PDB entry 6EWC | X-ray diffraction, 3.20 A resolution | chains A and D of the 4 polymer chains in the assembly

[Chain A]
Protein: HLA class I histocompatibility antigen, A-2 alpha chain
From: Homo sapiens
UniProtKB: P01892 (1A02_HUMAN); residues 1-276 here correspond to UniProt positions 25-300 (UniProt number = residue number + 24)
Amino-acid sequence (276 residues; each row starts with the number of its first residue):
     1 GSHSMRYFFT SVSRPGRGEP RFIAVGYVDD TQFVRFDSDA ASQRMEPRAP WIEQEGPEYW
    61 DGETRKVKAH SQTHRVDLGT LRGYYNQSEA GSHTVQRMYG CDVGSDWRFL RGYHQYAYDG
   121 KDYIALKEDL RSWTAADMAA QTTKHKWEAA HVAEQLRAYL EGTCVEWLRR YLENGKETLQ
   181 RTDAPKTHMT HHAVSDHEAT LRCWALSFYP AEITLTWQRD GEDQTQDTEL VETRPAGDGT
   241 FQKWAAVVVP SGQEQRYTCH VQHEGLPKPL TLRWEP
Disulfides: C101-C164, C203-C259

[Chain D]
Protein: Leukocyte immunoglobulin-like receptor subfamily B member 1
From: Homo sapiens
UniProtKB: A0A0G2JQ44 (A0A0G2JQ44_HUMAN); residues 4-198 here correspond to UniProt positions 27-221 (UniProt number = residue number + 23)
Amino-acid sequence (195 residues; each row starts with the number of its first residue):
     4 PKPTLWAEPG SVITQGSPVT LRCQGGQETQ EYRLYREKKT APWITRIPQE LVKKGQFPIP
    64 SITWEHAGRY RCYYGSDTAG RSESSDPLEL VVTGAYIKPT LSAQPSPVVN SGGNVTLQCD
   124 SQVAFDGFIL CKEGEDEHPQ CLNSQPHARG SSRAIFSVGP VSPSRRWWYR CYAYDSNSPY
   184 EWSLPSDLLE LLVLG
Disordered / not traced: 29-33, 138-141
Disulfides: C26-C75, C122-C174, C134-C144

[How chain A and chain D interact]
Contacting residue pairs (13):
  A193(A) with T43(D), hydrogen bond (backbone-side chain)
  V194(A) with Y38(D); R39(D); K41(D)
  S195(A) with Y38(D)
  D196(A) with Y76(D), hydrogen bond; R84(D), salt bridge
  H197(A) with D80(D), salt bridge; R84(D)
  E198(A) with Y38(D)
  T200(A) with K41(D)
  D227(A) with K41(D)
  V248(A) with K41(D)
Other interface residues (no listed pair), chain D (8 interface residues in all): E40

[In short]
9 residues of chain A face 8 of chain D across their interface, with 2 hydrogen bonds and 2 salt bridges.
Polar contacts include D196(A)-R84(D), H197(A)-D80(D) and A193(A)-T43(D).
Chain A is HLA class I histocompatibility antigen, A-2 alpha chain and chain D is Leukocyte
immunoglobulin-like receptor subfamily B member 1, both from Homo sapiens; the structure, Crystal structure of
non-phosphorylated form of RLS PHOSPHOPEPTIDE BOUND TO HLA-A2 in complex with LILRB1, was determined by X-ray
diffraction (same publication as 6EWA and 6EWO).
